Entry 7UNE (electron microscopy, 3.73 A resolution); this record covers chains d and g of the 14 polymer chains in the assembly.

== Chain d ==
Protein: V-type proton ATPase subunit E 1
From: Bos taurus
UniProt: P11019 (VATE1_BOVIN); numbering as in UniProt (aligned over 1-226)
Chain sequence (226 residues; row label = number of the first residue in the row):
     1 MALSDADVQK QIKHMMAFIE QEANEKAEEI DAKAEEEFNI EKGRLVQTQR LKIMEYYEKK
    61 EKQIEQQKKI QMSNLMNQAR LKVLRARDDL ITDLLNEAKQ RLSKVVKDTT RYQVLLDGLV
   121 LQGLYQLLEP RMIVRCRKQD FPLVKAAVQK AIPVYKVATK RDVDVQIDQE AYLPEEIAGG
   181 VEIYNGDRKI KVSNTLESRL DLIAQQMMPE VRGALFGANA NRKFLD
Unresolved in the structure: 1-2

== Chain g ==
Protein: V-type proton ATPase subunit G
From: Bos taurus
UniProt: Q0VCV6 (Q0VCV6_BOVIN); numbering as in UniProt (aligned over 1-118)
Chain sequence (118 residues; row label = number of the first residue in the row):
     1 MASQSQGIQQ LLQAEKRAAE KVADARKRKA RRLKQAKEEA QMEVDQYRRE REQEFQSKQQ
    61 AAMGSQGNLS AEVEQATRRQ VQGMQSSQQR NRERVLAQLL GMVCDVRPQV HPNYRIAA
Unresolved in the structure: 1-5, 114-118

== Interface between chain d and chain g ==
Contacting residue pairs - 63 pairs, chain d then chain g:
  Met-16(d) / Gln-10(g)
  Met-16(d) / Ala-14(g)  hydrophobic
  Glu-20(d) / Glu-15(g)
  Asn-24(d) / Arg-17(g)
  Asn-24(d) / Ala-18(g)
  Asn-24(d) / Lys-21(g)
  Ala-27(d) / Val-22(g)  hydrophobic
  Ala-27(d) / Ala-25(g)
  Ile-30(d) / Ala-25(g)
  Asp-31(d) / Ala-25(g)
  Ala-34(d) / Lys-29(g)
  Phe-38(d) / Arg-32(g)
  Phe-38(d) / Ala-36(g)  hydrophobic
  Val-46(d) / Glu-43(g)
  Ile-53(d) / Tyr-47(g)  hydrophobic
  Tyr-57(d) / Tyr-47(g)
  Tyr-57(d) / Glu-50(g)
  Tyr-57(d) / Arg-51(g)
  Lys-68(d) / Ser-65(g)
  Met-72(d) / Ser-65(g)
  Leu-75(d) / Leu-69(g)  hydrophobic
  Leu-75(d) / Glu-72(g)
  Leu-75(d) / Val-73(g)  hydrophobic
  Ala-79(d) / Glu-72(g)
  Lys-82(d) / Thr-77(g)
  Val-83(d) / Ala-76(g)
  Val-83(d) / Gln-80(g)
  Val-83(d) / Met-84(g)  hydrophobic
  Ala-86(d) / Val-81(g)  hydrophobic
  Arg-87(d) / Met-84(g)
  Leu-90(d) / Met-84(g)
  Leu-90(d) / Gln-85(g)
  Leu-90(d) / Gln-88(g)  hydrogen bond (backbone-side chain)
  Glu-97(d) / Arg-92(g)
  Glu-97(d) / Leu-96(g)
  Ala-98(d) / Leu-96(g)  hydrophobic
  Ala-98(d) / Leu-100(g)
  Leu-102(d) / Leu-100(g)  hydrophobic
  Leu-115(d) / Cys-104(g)
  Gly-118(d) / Val-106(g)
  Leu-119(d) / Val-106(g)  hydrophobic
  Leu-121(d) / Pro-108(g)  hydrophobic
  Gln-122(d) / Pro-108(g)
  Tyr-125(d) / Pro-108(g)
  Tyr-125(d) / Gln-109(g)
  Tyr-125(d) / Val-110(g)  hydrophobic
  Leu-128(d) / Asn-113(g)
  Leu-196(d) / Val-103(g)  hydrophobic
  Arg-199(d) / Met-102(g)
  Arg-199(d) / Val-103(g)  hydrogen bond (side chain-backbone)
  Arg-199(d) / Asp-105(g)  hydrogen bond (side chain-backbone)
  Arg-199(d) / Val-106(g)
  Leu-200(d) / Val-103(g)  hydrophobic
  Ile-203(d) / Leu-99(g)  hydrophobic
  Ala-204(d) / Leu-99(g)  hydrophobic
  Met-207(d) / Gln-98(g)
  Val-211(d) / Val-95(g)  hydrophobic
  Val-211(d) / Leu-99(g)  hydrophobic
  Ala-214(d) / Asn-91(g)  hydrogen bond (backbone-side chain)
  Ala-214(d) / Val-95(g)  hydrophobic
  Leu-215(d) / Ser-87(g)
  Leu-215(d) / Gln-88(g)
  Leu-215(d) / Asn-91(g)
Interface residues without a listed pair, chain d (50 interface residues in all): Glu-41, Lys-42, Leu-45, Ile-64, Met-76, Asp-93, Leu-94, Arg-101, Gln-126, Arg-161, Phe-216
Interface residues without a listed pair, chain g (48 interface residues in all): Leu-33, Ala-40, Ala-61, Asn-68, Arg-107

== Summary ==
50 residues of chain d face 48 of chain g across their interface; the contacts include 4 hydrogen bonds. Among
the polar pairs are Leu-90(d)/Gln-88(g), Arg-199(d)/Val-103(g) and Arg-199(d)/Asp-105(g).
Here chain d is V-type proton ATPase subunit E 1 and chain g is V-type proton ATPase subunit G, both from Bos
taurus. Entry 7UNE (The V1 region of bovine V-ATPase in complex with human mEAK7 (focused refinement)) was
determined by electron microscopy.
